Entry 6QHJ (X-ray diffraction, 1.25 A resolution); this record covers chain A.

Chain A:
Protein: Noelin
Organism: Homo sapiens
UniProt: Q99784 (NOE1_HUMAN); numbering as in UniProt (aligned over 226-478)
Chain sequence (264 residues; row label = number of the first residue in the row):
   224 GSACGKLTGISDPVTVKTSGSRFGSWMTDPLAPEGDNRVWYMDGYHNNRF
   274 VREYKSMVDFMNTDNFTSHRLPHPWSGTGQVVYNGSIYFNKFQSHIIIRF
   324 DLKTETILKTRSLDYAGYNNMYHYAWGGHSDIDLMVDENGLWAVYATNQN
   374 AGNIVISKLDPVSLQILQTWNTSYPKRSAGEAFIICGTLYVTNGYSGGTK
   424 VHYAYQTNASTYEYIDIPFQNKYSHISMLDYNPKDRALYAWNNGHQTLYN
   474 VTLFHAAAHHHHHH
Unresolved in the structure: 224-225, 478-487
Construct notes: expression tag (224-225, 479-487); conflict N362 (Ser in Q99784), I379 (Val in Q99784), K381 (Arg in Q99784), I389 (Thr in Q99784), T470 (Ile in Q99784)
UniProt features mapped onto this chain:
  - glycosylation (N-linked (GlcNAc...) asparagine): N288, N307, N394, N431, N473
Disulfides: C227-C409
Covalently attached groups: N-acetylglucosamine (NAG) linked to N288, N307, N394, N473
Bound ions: Na+: G302, Q303, D356, L357, D453; Ca2+: D356, E404, A405, L452, D453
What the authors report for this chain:
  - Ca2+ coordination: D356, E404, A405, L452, D453
  - Na+ coordination: D356, L357, D453
  - contacts within the chain: Y347-D356 (hydrogen bond)
  - conformationally variable residues (order/disorder transition, side-chain flip): A339 to H352, D356

Summary:
Covalently linked N-acetylglucosamine: at N288, N307, N394 and N473. G302, Q303, D356, L357 and D453 form the
Na+ site. D356, E404, A405, L452 and D453 coordinate Ca2+. From the paper: Ca2+ coordination by D356, E404 and
A405 among others; Na+ coordination by D356, L357 and D453.
Chain A is Noelin (Homo sapiens); the structure, High-resolution crystal structure of calcium- and
sodium-bound mouse Olfactomedin-1 beta-propeller domain, was determined by X-ray diffraction together with
6QM3 from the same study.
